7UP9 - chains H and L of the 5 polymer chains in the assembly; structure by electron microscopy, 2.90 A resolution.

# Chain H
Name: Fab 2D3 heavy chain
Source organism: Mus musculus
Notes: antibody fragment or engineered binder
Amino-acid sequence (137 residues; row label = number of the first residue in the row; a row labelled like 82A-82C holds insertion residues (82A, then the next letters in order); numbers below 1 keep their minus sign (Met-18 is residue -18)):
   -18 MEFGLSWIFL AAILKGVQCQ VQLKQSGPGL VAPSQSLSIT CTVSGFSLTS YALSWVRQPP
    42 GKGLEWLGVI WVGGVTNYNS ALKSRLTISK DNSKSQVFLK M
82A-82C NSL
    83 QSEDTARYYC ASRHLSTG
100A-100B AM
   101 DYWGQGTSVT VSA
Disordered / not traced: -18 to 0
Cystine bridges: Cys22-Cys92

# Chain L
Name: Fab 2D3 light chain
Source organism: Mus musculus
Notes: antibody fragment or engineered binder
Amino-acid sequence (131 residues; row label = number of the first residue in the row; a row labelled like 27A-27E holds insertion residues (27A, then the next letters in order); numbers below 1 keep their minus sign (Met-18 is residue -18)):
   -18 MEFGLSWIFL AAILKGVQCD VLMTQSPLSL PVSLGDQASI SCRSSQ
27A-27E SIVHS
    28 NGDTYFEWYL QKPGQSPKLL IYKVSNRFSG VPNRFSGSGS GTDFTLKISR VEAEDLGVYY
    88 CFQGSYVPYT FGGGTKLEIK
Disordered / not traced: -18 to 0
Cystine bridges: Cys23-Cys88

# Interface between chain H and chain L
Residue-residue contacts - 22 pairs, chain H then chain L:
  Gln39(H) with Gln38(L), hydrogen bond; Tyr87(L)
  Leu45(H) with Pro44(L), hydrophobic; Phe98(L), hydrophobic
  Trp47(H) with Pro95(L), hydrophobic; Tyr96(L)
  Trp52(H) with Tyr96(L)
  Ser61(H) with Asp1(L)
  Tyr91(H) with Ser43(L)
  Arg95(H) with Gly91(L), hydrogen bond (side chain-backbone); Tyr96(L)
  Thr99(H) with Glu34(L); Tyr49(L); Lys50(L)
  Gly100(H) with Glu34(L)
  Ala100A(H) with Leu46(L), hydrophobic; Tyr49(L), hydrophobic
  Met100B(H) with Tyr36(L), hydrogen bond (backbone-side chain); Phe98(L), hydrophobic
  Asp101(H) with Phe55(L)
  Trp103(H) with Pro44(L)
  Gly104(H) with Ser43(L), hydrogen bond (backbone-side chain)
Other interface residues (no listed pair), chain H (20 interface residues in all): Val37, Gly44, Glu46, Asn58, Asn60, Gln105
Other interface residues (no listed pair), chain L (18 interface residues in all): Tyr32, Phe89, Val94

# In short
The interface between chain H and chain L involves 20 residues on one side and 18 on the other, with 4
hydrogen bonds. Among the polar pairs are Gln39(H)-Gln38(L), Arg95(H)-Gly91(L) and Met100B(H)-Tyr36(L).
Here chain H is Fab 2D3 heavy chain and chain L is Fab 2D3 light chain, both from Mus musculus. Entry 7UP9
(Prefusion-stabilized Nipah virus fusion protein complexed with Fab 2D3) was determined by electron microscopy
(same publication as 7UOP, 7UPA, 7UPB and 7UPK).
